6H8K - chains C and K of the 73 polymer chains in the assembly; structure by X-ray diffraction, 3.79 A resolution.

[Chain C]
Protein: NUCM protein
Organism: Yarrowia lipolytica
Notes: EC 1.6.99.3
Reference sequence: Q9UUU1 (Q9UUU1_YARLL); numbering as in UniProt (aligned over 83-465)
Sequence (383 residues; numbered 83 to 465; the number before each row is that of its first residue):
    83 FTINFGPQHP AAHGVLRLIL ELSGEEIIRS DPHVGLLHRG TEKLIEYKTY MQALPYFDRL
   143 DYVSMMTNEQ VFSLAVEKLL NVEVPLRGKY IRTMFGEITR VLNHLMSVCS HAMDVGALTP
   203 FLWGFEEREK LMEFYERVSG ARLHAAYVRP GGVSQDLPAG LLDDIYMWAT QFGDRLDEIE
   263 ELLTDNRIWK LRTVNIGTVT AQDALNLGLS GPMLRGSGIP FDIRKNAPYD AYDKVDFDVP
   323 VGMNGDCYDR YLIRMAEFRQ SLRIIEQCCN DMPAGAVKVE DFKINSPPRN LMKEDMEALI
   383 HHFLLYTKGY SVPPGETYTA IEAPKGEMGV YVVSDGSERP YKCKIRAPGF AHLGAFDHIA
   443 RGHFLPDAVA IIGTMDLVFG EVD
Not modelled in the structure: 120-125, 223-228, 302-303

[Chain K]
Protein: Subunit NUKM of protein NADH:Ubiquinone Oxidoreductase (Complex I)
Organism: Yarrowia lipolytica
Notes: EC 1.6.99.3
Reference sequence: Q9UUT7 (Q9UUT7_YARLL); residue numbers follow UniProt; this construct covers 59-205
Sequence (147 residues; numbered 59 to 205; the number before each row is that of its first residue):
    59 YTLTTLDAVA NWARQGSFWP VTFGLACCAV EMMHVSAPRY DQDRLGIIFR ASPRQSDIMI
   119 VAGTLTNKMA PVLRCVYDQM PEPRWVISMG SCANGGGYYH FSYSVVRGCD RIVPVDVYVP
   179 GCPPTSEALM YGVFQLQRKM RNTKITR
Not modelled in the structure: 154-157
Sequence notes: engineered mutation Cys133 (Gln in Q9UUT7)
Ion coordination: 4Fe-4S cluster Fe: Cys86, Cys150, Cys180
Residues lining bound ligands: 4Fe-4S cluster (SF4): Ala84, Cys85, Cys86, Gly121, Thr122, Gly148, Ser149, Cys150, Gly179, Cys180, Pro181
From the paper describing this entry:
  - mutagenesis - Q133C: unchanged catalytic activity

[Interface between chain C and chain K]
Pairs across the interface (41):
  Pro89(C) with Arg108(K); Met127(K)
  Gln90(C) with Thr80(K); Phe81(K); Arg108(K)
  His91(C) with Thr80(K)
  Ala94(C) with Met91(K), hydrophobic
  His95(C) with Gly82(K); Ala87(K)
  Val97(C) with Gly82(K); Leu83(K), hydrophobic; Met127(K), hydrophobic
  Arg99(C) with Lys126(K); Met127(K), hydrogen bond; Val130(K)
  His115(C) with Lys126(K), hydrogen bond
  Leu118(C) with Thr124(K); Lys126(K)
  Leu119(C) with Thr122(K); Thr124(K); Ser162(K), hydrogen bond (backbone-side chain)
  Leu126(C) with Phe159(K); Ser160(K)
  Lys130(C) with Phe159(K)
  Tyr138(C) with His158(K)
  Arg141(C) with Cys85(K); Cys180(K), hydrogen bond (side chain-backbone)
  Tyr144(C) with Ala84(K); Cys85(K), hydrophobic; Val88(K), hydrophobic
  Met188(C) with Val88(K), hydrophobic
  Phe203(C) with Met91(K), hydrophobic
  Leu204(C) with Ala95(K), hydrophobic
  Phe207(C) with Met91(K), hydrophobic; His92(K)
  Arg210(C) with Val88(K); His92(K), hydrogen bond
  Glu211(C) with His92(K), salt bridge
  Phe461(C) with Leu83(K); Thr122(K); Thr124(K)
Interface residues without a listed pair, chain C (23 interface residues in all): Gly96
Interface residues without a listed pair, chain K (24 interface residues in all): Val79, Pro96

[Summary]
23 residues of chain C and 24 residues of chain K are in contact; the contacts include 5 hydrogen bonds and 1
salt bridge. Polar pairs include Glu211(C)-His92(K), Arg99(C)-Met127(K) and His115(C)-Lys126(K). Ligands of
chain K: 4Fe-4S cluster. From the paper: Q133C of chain K leaves catalytic activity unchanged.
Here chain C is NUCM protein and chain K is Subunit NUKM of protein NADH:Ubiquinone Oxidoreductase (Complex
I), both from Yarrowia lipolytica. Entry 6H8K (Crystal structure of a variant (Q133C in PSST) of Yarrowia
lipolytica complex I) was determined by X-ray diffraction.
